Entry 5VWD (X-ray diffraction, 1.80 A resolution); this record covers chains A and C of the 3 polymer chains in the assembly.

[Chain A]
Molecule: MHC class I antigen
From: Homo sapiens
UniProt: I3ZN84 (I3ZN84_HUMAN); residues 1-276 here correspond to UniProt positions 25-300 (UniProt number = residue number + 24)
Amino-acid sequence (276 residues; each row starts with the number of its first residue):
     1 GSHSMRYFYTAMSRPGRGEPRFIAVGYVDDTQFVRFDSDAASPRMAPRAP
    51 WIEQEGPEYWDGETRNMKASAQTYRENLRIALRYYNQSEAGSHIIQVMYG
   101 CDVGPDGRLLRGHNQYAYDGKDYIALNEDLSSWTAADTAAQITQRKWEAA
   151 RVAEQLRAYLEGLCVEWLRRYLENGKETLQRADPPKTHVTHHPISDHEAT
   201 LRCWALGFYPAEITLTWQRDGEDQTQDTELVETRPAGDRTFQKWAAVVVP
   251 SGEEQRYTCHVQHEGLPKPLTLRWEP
Cystine bridges: Cys101-Cys164, Cys203-Cys259

[Chain C]
Molecule: Noamer peptide: LEU-THR-VAL-GLN-VAL-ALA-ARG-VAL-TRP
Amino-acid sequence (9 residues; row label = number of the first residue in the row):
     1 LTVQVARVW

[How chain A and chain C interact]
Contacting residue pairs (40; chain A residue first):
  Met5(A) with Leu1(C)
  Tyr7(A) with Leu1(C), hydrogen bond (side chain-backbone); Thr2(C)
  Tyr9(A) with Thr2(C)
  Met45(A) with Thr2(C)
  Tyr59(A) with Leu1(C), hydrophobic
  Glu63(A) with Leu1(C); Thr2(C), hydrogen bond
  Asn66(A) with Thr2(C), hydrogen bond; Val3(C), hydrogen bond (side chain-backbone); Gln4(C)
  Met67(A) with Thr2(C)
  Ser70(A) with Ala6(C)
  Thr73(A) with Ala6(C); Arg7(C)
  Tyr74(A) with Ala6(C), hydrophobic
  Glu76(A) with Val8(C)
  Asn77(A) with Arg7(C), hydrogen bond (side chain-backbone); Val8(C); Trp9(C), hydrogen bond (side chain-backbone)
  Ile80(A) with Val8(C), hydrophobic; Trp9(C)
  Tyr84(A) with Trp9(C), hydrogen bond (side chain-backbone)
  Ile95(A) with Trp9(C), hydrophobic
  Tyr99(A) with Thr2(C); Val3(C), hydrogen bond (side chain-backbone)
  Ala117(A) with Trp9(C)
  Tyr123(A) with Trp9(C), hydrophobic
  Thr143(A) with Trp9(C), hydrogen bond (side chain-backbone)
  Lys146(A) with Trp9(C), hydrogen bond (side chain-backbone)
  Trp147(A) with Arg7(C); Val8(C), hydrogen bond (side chain-backbone); Trp9(C)
  Val152(A) with Arg7(C)
  Gln155(A) with Arg7(C), hydrogen bond
  Tyr159(A) with Leu1(C), hydrogen bond (side chain-backbone); Thr2(C); Val3(C), hydrophobic
  Trp167(A) with Leu1(C)
  Tyr171(A) with Leu1(C), hydrogen bond (side chain-backbone)
Interface residues without a listed pair, chain A (33 interface residues in all): Gly62, Ala81, Tyr116, Tyr118, Leu156, Leu163
Interface residues without a listed pair, chain C (9 interface residues in all): Val5

[Overview]
Chain A and chain C form an interface of 33 and 9 residues respectively, with 14 hydrogen bonds. Polar
contacts include Tyr7(A)-Leu1(C), Glu63(A)-Thr2(C) and Asn66(A)-Thr2(C).
Here chain A is MHC class I antigen (Homo sapiens) and chain C is Noamer peptide:
LEU-THR-VAL-GLN-VAL-ALA-ARG-VAL-TRP. Entry 5VWD (HLA-B*57:03 presenting LTVQVARVW) was determined by X-ray
diffraction together with 5VUD, 5VUE, 5VUF, 5VVP, 5VWF, 5VWH and 5VWJ from the same study.
